PDB entry 4WGF | X-ray diffraction, 2.34 A resolution | chains A and H of the 8 polymer chains in the assembly

== Chain A (and H) ==
Protein: Probable hydrolase
Source organism: Pseudomonas aeruginosa
Notes: chain H of this document is another copy of the same molecule, construct and numbering; everything in this record applies to it too
UniProtKB: Q9I4D6 (Q9I4D6_PSEAE); numbering as in UniProt (aligned over 2-205)
Chain sequence (205 residues; row label = number of the first residue in the row):
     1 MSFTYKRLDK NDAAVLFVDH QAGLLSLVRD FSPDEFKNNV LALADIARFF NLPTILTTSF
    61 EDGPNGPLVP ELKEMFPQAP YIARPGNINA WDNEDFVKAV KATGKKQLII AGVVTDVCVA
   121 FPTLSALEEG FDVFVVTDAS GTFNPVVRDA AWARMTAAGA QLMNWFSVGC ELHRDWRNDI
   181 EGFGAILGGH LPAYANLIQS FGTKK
Disordered / not traced: 1, 204-205
Differences from the reference sequence: initiating methionine (1)
Modified positions: Mse1 (selenomethionine); Mse75, Mse155, Mse163 (selenomethionine; parent Met)
Covalent attachments: propionamide (ROP) linked to C118
Ligand contacts:
  - (2R,5R)-hexane-2,5-diol (HX2), molecule 1: L25, P33, F36, K37, V40, L41, V69, E71
  - (2R,5R)-hexane-2,5-diol (HX2), molecule 2: P192, A195, N196
  - propionamide (ROP): D19, L24, S59, N65, R84, I88, V113, V114, V117
Reported in the primary citation:
  - binding site for chloride ion: G86, N87, N93
  - binding site for sulfate ion: R7, R48, N51, R174
  - binding site for (2R,5R)-hexane-2,5-diol: E71, P192, N196
  - binding site for propionamide: S59, C118
  - catalytic residues: C118
  - catalytic residues: D19 (proposed by the authors, not directly observed)
  - contacts within the chain: D19-R84 (salt bridge)

== Chain A / chain H interface ==
Pairs across the interface - 5 pairs, chain A then chain H:
  V28(A) with R29(H), hydrogen bond (backbone-side chain)
  R29(A) with V28(H), hydrogen bond (side chain-backbone); R29(H); P33(H)
  P33(A) with R29(H)
Also at the interface, not in a pair above, chain A (4 interface residues in all): S26
Also at the interface, not in a pair above, chain H (4 interface residues in all): S26

== Overview ==
Chain A and chain H each contribute 4 residues to their interface, with 2 hydrogen bonds. The hydrogen-bonded
pair is V28(A)-R29(H). Chain A binds (2R,5R)-hexane-2,5-diol. Covalently linked propionamide: at C118(A). From
the paper: catalytic residues C118(A) and D19(A); a binding site for sulfate ion at R7(A), R48(A) and N51(A)
among others.
Both chains are Probable hydrolase (Pseudomonas aeruginosa). Entry 4WGF (YcaC from Pseudomonas aeruginosa with
hexane-2,5-diol and covalent acrylamide) was determined by X-ray diffraction together with 4WH0 from the same
study.
